9UDG - chains A and F of the 6 polymer chains in the assembly; structure by electron microscopy, 3.18 A resolution.

Chain A:
Protein: Na(+)-translocating NADH-quinone reductase subunit A
Organism: Vibrio cholerae O395
Notes: EC 7.2.1.1
UniProt: A5F5X1 (NQRA_VIBC3); residues 1-446 here = UniProt positions 1-446
Amino-acid sequence (446 residues; numbered 1 to 446; the number before each row is that of its first residue):
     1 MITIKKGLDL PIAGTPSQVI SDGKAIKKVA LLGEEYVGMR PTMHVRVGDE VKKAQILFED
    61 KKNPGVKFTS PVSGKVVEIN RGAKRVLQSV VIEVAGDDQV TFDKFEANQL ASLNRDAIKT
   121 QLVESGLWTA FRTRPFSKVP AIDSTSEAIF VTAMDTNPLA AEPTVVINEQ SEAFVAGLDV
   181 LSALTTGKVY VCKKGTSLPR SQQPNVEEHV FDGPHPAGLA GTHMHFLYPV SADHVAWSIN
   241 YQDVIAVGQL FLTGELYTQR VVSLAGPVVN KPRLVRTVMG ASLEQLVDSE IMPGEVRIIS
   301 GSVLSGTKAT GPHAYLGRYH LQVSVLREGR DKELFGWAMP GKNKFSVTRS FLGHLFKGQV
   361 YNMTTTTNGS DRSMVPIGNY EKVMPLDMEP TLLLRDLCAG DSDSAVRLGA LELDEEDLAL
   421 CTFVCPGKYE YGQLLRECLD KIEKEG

Chain F:
Protein: Na(+)-translocating NADH-quinone reductase subunit F
Organism: Vibrio cholerae O395
Notes: EC 7.2.1.1
UniProt: A5F5Y4 (NQRF_VIBC3); residues 1-408 here = UniProt positions 1-408
Amino-acid sequence (414 residues; each row starts with the number of its first residue):
     1 MSTIIFGVVM FTLIILALVL VILFAKSKLV PTGDITISIN GDPEKAIVTQ PGGKLLTALA
    61 GAGVFVSSAC GGGGSCGQCR VKIKSGGGDI LPTELDHISK GEAREGERLA CQVAVKADMD
   121 LELPEEIFGV KKWECTVISN DNKATFIKEL KLAIPDGESV PFRAGGYIQI EAPAHHVKYA
   181 DFDVPEKYRG DWDKFNLFRY ESKVDEPIIR AYSMANYPEE FGIIMLNVRI ATPPPNNPNV
   241 PPGQMSSYIW SLKAGDKCTI SGPFGEFFAK DTDAEMVFIG GGAGMAPMRS HIFDQLKRLK
   301 SKRKMSYWYG ARSKREMFYV EDFDGLAAEN DNFVWHCALS DPQPEDNWTG YTGFIHNVLY
   361 ENYLKDHEAP EDCEYYMCGP PMMNAAVINM LKNLGVEEEN ILLDDFGGHH HHHH
Unresolved in the structure: 409-414
Sequence notes: expression tag (409-414)
Curated features (UniProtKB/Swiss-Prot):
  - binding site ([2Fe-2S] cluster): Cys70, Cys76, Cys79, Cys111
  - mutagenesis: Cys70 (C70A: Loss of the 2Fe-2S center, but does not affect flavin content. Exhibits very low NADH:quinone oxidoreductase activity), Cys76 (C76A: Loss of the 2Fe-2S center, but does not affect flavin content. Exhibits very low NADH:quinone oxidoreductase activity), Cys79 (C79A: Loss of the 2Fe-2S center, but does not affect flavin content. Exhibits very low NADH:quinone oxidoreductase activity), Cys111 (C111A: Loss of the 2Fe-2S center, but does not affect flavin content. Exhibits very low NADH:quinone oxidoreductase activity), Arg210 (R210L: Decreases flavin content, but does not affect the 2Fe-2S center. Exhibits very low NADH:quinone oxidoreductase activity), Tyr212 (Y212L: Decreases flavin content, but does not affect the 2Fe-2S center. Exhibits very low NADH:quinone oxidoreductase activity), Ser246 (S246A: Decreases flavin content, but does not affect the 2Fe-2S center. Exhibits very low NADH:quinone oxidoreductase activity)
Bound ions: 2Fe-2S cluster Fe: Cys70, Gly73, Cys79
Ligand contacts:
  - FAD (flavin-adenine dinucleotide): Tyr167, Arg210, Ala211, Tyr212, Ser213, Asn227, Val228, Arg229, Ala231, Thr232, Pro233, Pro234, Val240, Pro241, Pro242, Gly243, Gln244, Met245, Ser246, Ala286, Phe406
  - 2Fe-2S cluster (FES): Leu56, Ser67, Ser68, Ala69, Cys70, Gly72, Gly73, Gly74, Ser75, Cys76, Gly77, Gln78, Cys79

Chain A / chain F interface:
Residue-residue contacts (14):
  Arg40(A) with Glu397(F), salt bridge
  Arg46(A) with Glu368(F), salt bridge
  Lys61(A) with Asp372(F), salt bridge
  Lys62(A) with Glu399(F)
  Lys84(A) with Lys392(F); Asn393(F); Gly395(F)
  Arg85(A) with Pro370(F); Glu371(F), salt bridge; Leu394(F), hydrogen bond (side chain-backbone)
  Asp403(A) with Lys100(F), salt bridge
  Glu445(A) with Lys100(F), salt bridge; Gly101(F); Glu102(F)
Interface residues without a listed pair, chain A (11 interface residues in all): Thr42, Arg81, Gly446
Interface residues without a listed pair, chain F (14 interface residues in all): Ala369

Summary:
11 residues of chain A and 14 residues of chain F are in contact, with 1 hydrogen bond and 6 salt bridges.
Among the polar pairs are Arg40(A)-Glu397(F), Arg46(A)-Glu368(F) and Lys61(A)-Asp372(F). Ligands of chain F:
2Fe-2S cluster and flavin-adenine dinucleotide.
Chain A is Na(+)-translocating NADH-quinone reductase subunit A and chain F is Na(+)-translocating
NADH-quinone reductase subunit F, both from Vibrio cholerae O395; the structure, Cryo-EM structure of
Na+-translocating NADH-ubiquinone oxidoreductase from Vibrio cholerae reduced by NADH, with bound aurachin
D-42, was determined by electron microscopy, deposited together with 9U5G, 9UD3, 9UD4, 9UD5, 9UD6, 9UD8 and 4
further entries.
